Entry 2VUW (X-ray diffraction, 1.80 A resolution); this record covers chain A.

# Chain A
Name: Serine/threonine-protein kinase haspin
Source organism: Homo sapiens
Notes: EC 2.7.11.1; fragment: kinase domain, residues 465-798
Reference sequence: Q8TF76 (HASP_HUMAN); residue numbers follow UniProt; this construct covers 465-798
Chain sequence (336 residues; row label = number of the first residue in the row):
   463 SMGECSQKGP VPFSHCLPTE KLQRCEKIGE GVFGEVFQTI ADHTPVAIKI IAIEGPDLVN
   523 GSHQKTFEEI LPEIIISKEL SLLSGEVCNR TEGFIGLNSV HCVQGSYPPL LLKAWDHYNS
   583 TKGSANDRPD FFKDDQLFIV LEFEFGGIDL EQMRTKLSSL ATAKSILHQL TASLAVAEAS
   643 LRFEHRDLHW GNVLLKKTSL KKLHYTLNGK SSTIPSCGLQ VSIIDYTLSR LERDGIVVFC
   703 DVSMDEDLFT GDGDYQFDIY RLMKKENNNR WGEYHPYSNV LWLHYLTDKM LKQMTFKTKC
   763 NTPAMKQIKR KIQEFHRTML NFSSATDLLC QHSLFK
Not modelled in the structure: 463-469
Modified positions: Mse464 (selenomethionine); Mse615, Mse706, Mse725, Mse752, Mse756, Mse767, Mse781 (selenomethionine; parent Met)
Sequence notes: expression tag (463-464)
Metal / ion sites: Ni2+: His477, His563
Ligand contacts: 5-iodotubercidin (5ID; (2R,3R,4S,5R)-2-(4-amino-5-iodo-7H-pyrrolo[2,3-d]pyrimidin-7-yl)-5-(hydroxymethyl)tetrahydrofuran-3,4-diol): Ile490, Gly491, Glu492, Phe495, Val498, Ala509, Ile557, Phe605, Glu606, Phe607, Gly608, Gly609, Asp611, Gln614, Gly653, Leu656, Ile686
Swiss-Prot annotation at these positions:
  - active site: Asp649 (Proton acceptor)
  - binding site (ATP): Ile490 to Val498, Lys511, Glu606 to Asp611, Asp649 to Asn654, Asp687 to Thr689
  - mutagenesis: Glu492 (E492A: Markedly reduced affinity for histone H3 and reduced histone H3 phosphorylation), Lys511 (K511A: Strongly reduced enzyme activity), His651 (H651A: Strongly reduced enzyme activity, markedly reduced affinity for histone H3), Asp707 (D707L: Markedly reduced affinity for histone H3 and reduced histone H3 phosphorylation), Asp709 (D709N: Markedly reduced affinity for histone H3 and reduced histone H3 phosphorylation), Gly713 (G713F: Markedly reduced affinity for histone H3 and reduced histone H3 phosphorylation), Asp716 (D716L: Markedly reduced histone H3 phosphorylation)
Reported in the primary citation:
  - contacts within the chain: Lys511-Glu535 (salt bridge), Asn551-Asn670 (hydrogen bond)
  - mutagenesis - K511A, H651A: decreased catalytic activity

# Overview
Chain A binds 5-iodotubercidin. His477 and His563 form the Ni2+ site. Curated annotation (UniProt) lists
active-site residue Asp649, 25 ATP-binding residues and 7 mutagenesis sites. The paper reports that K511A and
H651A reduce catalytic activity; contacts within the chain involving Glu535, Lys511 and Asn670 among others.
Chain A is Serine/threonine-protein kinase haspin (Homo sapiens); the structure, Structure of human haspin
kinase domain, was determined by X-ray diffraction, deposited together with 3IQ7 and 3DLZ.
